1HQ3 - chains A and H of the 8 polymer chains in the assembly; structure by X-ray diffraction, 2.15 A resolution.

== Chain A ==
Name: Histone H2A-IV
Organism: Gallus gallus
UniProtKB: P02263 (H2A4_CHICK); aligned to UniProt positions 1-129 over residues 0-128 (the alignment contains insertions or deletions, so no single offset holds)
Chain sequence (129 residues; each row starts with the number of its first residue; numbering starts at 0):
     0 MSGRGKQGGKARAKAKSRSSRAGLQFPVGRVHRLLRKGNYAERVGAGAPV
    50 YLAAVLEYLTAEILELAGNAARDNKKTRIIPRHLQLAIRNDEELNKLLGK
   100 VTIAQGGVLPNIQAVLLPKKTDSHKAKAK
Not modelled in the structure: 0-12, 119-128
UniProt features mapped onto this chain:
  - modified residue: Ser1 (N-acetylserine), Lys5 (N6-(2-hydroxyisobutyryl)lysine), Lys9 (N6-(2-hydroxyisobutyryl)lysine), Lys36 (N6-(2-hydroxyisobutyryl)lysine), Lys74 (N6-(2-hydroxyisobutyryl)lysine), Lys75 (N6-(2-hydroxyisobutyryl)lysine), Lys95 (N6-(2-hydroxyisobutyryl)lysine), Lys99 (N6-glutaryllysine), Gln104 (N5-methylglutamine), Lys118 (N6-(2-hydroxyisobutyryl)lysine), Lys119 (N6-glutaryllysine)
  - cross-link (Glycyl lysine isopeptide (Lys-Gly)): Lys13 (interchain with G-Cter in ubiquitin), Lys15 (interchain with G-Cter in ubiquitin), Lys119 (interchain with G-Cter in ubiquitin)

== Chain H ==
Name: Histone H4-VI
Organism: Gallus gallus
UniProtKB: P62801 (H4_CHICK); aligned to UniProt positions 1-103 over residues 0-102 (the alignment contains insertions or deletions, so no single offset holds)
Chain sequence (103 residues; numbered 0 to 102; the number before each row is that of its first residue; numbering starts at 0):
     0 MSGRGKGGKGLGKGGAKRHRKVLRDNIQGITKPAIRRLARRGGVKRISGL
    50 IYEETRGVLKVFLENVIRDAVTYTEHAKRKTVTAMDVVYALKRQGRTLYG
   100 FGG
Not modelled in the structure: 0-18
UniProt features mapped onto this chain:
  - DNA-binding region: Lys16 to Lys20
  - modified residue: Ser1 (N-acetylserine), Arg3 (Asymmetric dimethylarginine), Lys5 (N6-(2-hydroxyisobutyryl)lysine), Lys8 (N6-(2-hydroxyisobutyryl)lysine), Lys12 (N6-(2-hydroxyisobutyryl)lysine), Lys16 (N6-(2-hydroxyisobutyryl)lysine), Lys20 (N6,N6,N6-trimethyllysine), Lys31 (N6-(2-hydroxyisobutyryl)lysine), Lys44 (N6-(2-hydroxyisobutyryl)lysine), Ser47 (Phosphoserine), Tyr51 (Phosphotyrosine), Lys59 (N6-(2-hydroxyisobutyryl)lysine), Lys77 (N6-(2-hydroxyisobutyryl)lysine), Lys79 (N6-(2-hydroxyisobutyryl)lysine), Tyr88 (Phosphotyrosine), Lys91 (N6-(2-hydroxyisobutyryl)lysine)
  - cross-link (Glycyl lysine isopeptide (Lys-Gly)): Lys31 (interchain with G-Cter in UFM1), Lys91 (interchain with G-Cter in ubiquitin)

== How chain A and chain H interact ==
Contacting residue pairs (15; chain A residue first):
  Leu97(A) - Tyr98(H)
  Lys99(A) - Gly94(H)
  Lys99(A) - Arg95(H)
  Lys99(A) - Thr96(H)  hydrogen bond (backbone-backbone)
  Val100(A) - Thr96(H)
  Val100(A) - Tyr98(H)  hydrophobic
  Thr101(A) - Arg95(H)  hydrogen bond
  Thr101(A) - Thr96(H)  hydrogen bond (backbone-backbone)
  Thr101(A) - Leu97(H)
  Thr101(A) - Tyr98(H)  hydrogen bond (backbone-backbone)
  Ile102(A) - Tyr98(H)  hydrophobic
  Ala103(A) - Tyr98(H)  hydrogen bond (backbone-backbone)
  Ala103(A) - Phe100(H)  hydrophobic
  Leu115(A) - Gly42(H)
  Leu115(A) - Lys44(H)  hydrogen bond (backbone-side chain)
Interface residues without a listed pair, chain A (8 interface residues in all): Val107
Interface residues without a listed pair, chain H (9 interface residues in all): Arg40

== Overview ==
The interface between chain A and chain H involves 8 residues on one side and 9 on the other; the contacts
include 6 hydrogen bonds. Polar contacts include Thr101(A)-Arg95(H), Leu115(A)-Lys44(H) and Lys99(A)-Thr96(H).
UniProt lists a DNA-binding region on chain H.
Chain A is Histone H2A-IV and chain H is Histone H4-VI, both from Gallus gallus; the structure, Crystal
structure of the histone-core-octamer in kcl/phosphate, was determined by X-ray diffraction.
